4ZI6 - chains D and E of the 6 polymer chains in the assembly; structure by X-ray diffraction, 2.00 A resolution.

Chain D (and E):
Protein: Cytosol aminopeptidase
Source organism: Helicobacter pylori (strain ATCC 700392 / 26695)
Notes: EC 3.4.11.1, 3.4.11.10; chain E of this document is another copy of the same molecule, construct and numbering; everything in this record applies to it too
UniProtKB: O25294 (AMPA_HELPY); residue numbers follow UniProt; this construct covers 1-496
Chain sequence (502 residues; row label = number of the first residue in the row; numbers below 1 keep their minus sign (Gly-5 is residue -5)):
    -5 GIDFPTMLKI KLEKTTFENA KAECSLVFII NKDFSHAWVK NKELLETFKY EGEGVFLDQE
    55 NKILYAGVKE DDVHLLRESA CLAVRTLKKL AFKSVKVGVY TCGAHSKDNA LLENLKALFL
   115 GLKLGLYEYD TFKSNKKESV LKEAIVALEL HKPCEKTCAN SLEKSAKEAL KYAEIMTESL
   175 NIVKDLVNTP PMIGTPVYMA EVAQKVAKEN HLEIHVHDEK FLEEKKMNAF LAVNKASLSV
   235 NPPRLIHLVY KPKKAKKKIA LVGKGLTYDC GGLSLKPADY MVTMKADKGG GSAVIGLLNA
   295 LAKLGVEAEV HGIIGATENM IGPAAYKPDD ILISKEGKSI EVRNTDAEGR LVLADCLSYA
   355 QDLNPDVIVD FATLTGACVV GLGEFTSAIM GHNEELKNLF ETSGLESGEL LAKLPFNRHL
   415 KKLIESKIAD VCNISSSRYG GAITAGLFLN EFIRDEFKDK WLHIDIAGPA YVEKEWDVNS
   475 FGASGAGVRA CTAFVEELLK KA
Not modelled in the structure: -5 to 0, 96-103, 146-154 (chain E: -5 to 0, 99-103, 147-154)
Sequence notes: expression tag (-5 to 0)
Bound ions: Zn2+ site 1: Lys258, Asp263, Asp281, Glu342; Zn2+ site 2: Asp263, Asp340, Glu342; Na+: Ala461, Gly462, Tyr465
Small-molecule neighbours: bicarbonate ion (BCT): Lys258, Asp340, Ala341, Glu342, Gly343, Arg344, Leu368, Thr369
Curated features (UniProtKB/Swiss-Prot):
  - active site: Lys270, Arg344
  - binding site (Mn(2+)): Lys258, Asp263, Asp281, Asp340, Glu342

Interface between chain D and chain E:
Residue-residue contacts (50; chain D residue first):
  Lys229(D) with Met186(E)
  Leu267(D) with Cys264(E), hydrophobic; Leu269(E); Met275(E); Met314(E), hydrophobic; Ile315(E), hydrophobic
  Ser268(D) with Ala272(E)
  Leu269(D) with Leu269(E), hydrophobic
  Ile315(D) with Leu269(E), hydrophobic; Ile315(E), hydrophobic
  Gly316(D) with Met314(E); Ile315(E)
  Pro317(D) with Ala230(E); Ser231(E); Met314(E), hydrophobic; Ile315(E)
  Tyr320(D) with Met186(E), hydrophobic
  Lys321(D) with Pro185(E); Tyr262(E); Glu312(E), salt bridge; Met314(E)
  Pro322(D) with Tyr262(E), hydrogen bond (backbone-side chain); Met275(E), hydrophobic
  Asp323(D) with Pro184(E); Pro185(E); Tyr262(E); Val276(E); Thr277(E), hydrogen bond (side chain-backbone); Met278(E), hydrogen bond (side chain-backbone); Lys279(E), hydrogen bond (side chain-backbone)
  Asp324(D) with Pro185(E); Met186(E), hydrogen bond (side chain-backbone)
  Ile325(D) with Phe126(E), hydrophobic; Pro184(E)
  Ile327(D) with Phe126(E), hydrophobic
  Ser333(D) with Phe126(E), hydrogen bond (side chain-backbone)
  Arg337(D) with Val276(E); Glu467(E), salt bridge
  Asn338(D) with Ala272(E)
  Ser420(D) with Lys127(E), hydrogen bond (backbone-side chain)
  Lys421(D) with Lys127(E); Phe475(E)
  Ile422(D) with Tyr123(E); Phe126(E); Lys279(E); Phe475(E), hydrophobic
  Ala423(D) with Lys127(E), hydrogen bond (backbone-side chain)
  Asp424(D) with Phe126(E); Lys127(E); Ser128(E), hydrogen bond
Interface residues without a listed pair, chain D (27 interface residues in all): Ala226, Ala318, Leu326, Gly331, Arg432
Interface residues without a listed pair, chain E (27 interface residues in all): Asn129, Val234, Asp273, Gly316

In short:
The chain D/chain E interface involves 27 residues from each chain, with 9 hydrogen bonds and 2 salt bridges.
Among the polar pairs are Lys321(D)-Glu312(E), Arg337(D)-Glu467(E) and Pro322(D)-Tyr262(E). Ligands of chain
D: bicarbonate ion.
Chain D and chain E are both Cytosol aminopeptidase (Helicobacter pylori (strain ATCC 700392 / 26695)); the
structure, Crystal structure of leucine aminopeptidase from Helicobacter pylori, was determined by X-ray
diffraction together with 4ZLA from the same study.
